PDB entry 1UPV | X-ray diffraction, 2.10 A resolution | chain A

Chain A:
Molecule: Oxysterols receptor lxr-beta
From: Homo sapiens
Notes: fragment: ligand binding domain, residues 209-461
Reference sequence: P55055 (NRH2_HUMAN); residues 209-461 here = UniProt positions 209-461
Chain sequence (257 residues; each row starts with the number of its first residue):
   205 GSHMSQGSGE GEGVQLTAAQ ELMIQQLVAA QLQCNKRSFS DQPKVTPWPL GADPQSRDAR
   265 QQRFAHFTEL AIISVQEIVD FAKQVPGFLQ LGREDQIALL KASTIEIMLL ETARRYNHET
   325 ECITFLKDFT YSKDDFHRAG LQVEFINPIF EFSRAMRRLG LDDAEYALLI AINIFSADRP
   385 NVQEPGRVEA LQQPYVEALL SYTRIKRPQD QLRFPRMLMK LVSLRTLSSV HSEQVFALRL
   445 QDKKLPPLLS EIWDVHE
Not modelled in the structure: 205-218, 238-248
Curated features (UniProtKB/Swiss-Prot):
  - cross-link: K447 (Glycyl lysine isopeptide (Lys-Gly) (interchain with G-Cter in SUMO2))
  - mutagenesis: K447 (K447R: Impaired ability to act as an anti-inflammatory role during the hepatic acute phase response; when associated with R-409)
Ligand contacts: 444 (N-(2,2,2-trifluoroethyl)-N-{4-[2,2,2-trifluoro-1-hydroxy-1-(trifluoromethyl)ethyl]phenyl}benzenesulfonamide): F268, F271, T272, L274, A275, I309, M312, L313, T316, I327, F329, Y335, F340, L345, F349, I353, H435, Q438, V439, L442, L449, L453, W457

Overview:
Ligands of chain A: compound 444. From UniProt: one mutagenesis site.
Chain A is Oxysterols receptor lxr-beta (Homo sapiens); the structure, Crystal structure of the human Liver X
receptor beta ligand binding domain in complex with a ..., was determined by X-ray diffraction (same
publication as 1UPW).
